9BGN - chains D and B of the 9 polymer chains in the assembly; structure by electron microscopy, 3.30 A resolution.

Chain D (and B):
Protein: gp77 major coat protein
Organism: Pseudomonas phage vB_PaeP_DEV
Notes: chain B of this document is another copy of the same molecule, construct and numbering; everything in this record applies to it too
UniProtKB: A0A2K8HRH4 (A0A2K8HRH4_9CAUD); numbering as in UniProt (aligned over 1-399)
Chain sequence (399 residues; numbered 1 to 399; the number before each row is that of its first residue):
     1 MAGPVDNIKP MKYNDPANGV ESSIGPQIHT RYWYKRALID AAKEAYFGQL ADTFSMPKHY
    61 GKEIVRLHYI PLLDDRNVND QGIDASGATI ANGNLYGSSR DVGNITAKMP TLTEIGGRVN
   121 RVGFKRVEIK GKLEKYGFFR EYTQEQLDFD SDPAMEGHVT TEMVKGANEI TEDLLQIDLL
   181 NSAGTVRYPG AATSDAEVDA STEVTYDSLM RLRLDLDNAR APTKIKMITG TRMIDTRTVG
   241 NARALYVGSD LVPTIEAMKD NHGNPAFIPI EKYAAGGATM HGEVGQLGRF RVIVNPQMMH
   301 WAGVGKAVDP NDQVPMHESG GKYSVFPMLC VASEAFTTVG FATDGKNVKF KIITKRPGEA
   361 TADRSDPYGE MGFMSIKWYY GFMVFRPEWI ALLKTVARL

Interface between chain D and chain B:
Residue-residue contacts - 6 pairs, chain D then chain B:
  A2(D) with T113(B)
  P4(D) with I115(B); G117(B)
  K12(D) with E114(B); I115(B)
  Y13(D) with E114(B), hydrogen bond (backbone-side chain)
Interface residues without a listed pair, chain D (6 interface residues in all): G3, D6
Interface residues without a listed pair, chain B (5 interface residues in all): S86

Summary:
6 residues of chain D face 5 of chain B across their interface; the contacts include 1 hydrogen bond. Its one
hydrogen-bonded contact is Y13(D)-E114(B).
Both chains are gp77 major coat protein (Pseudomonas phage vB_PaeP_DEV). Entry 9BGN (Pseudomonas phage DEV
5-fold vertex (major coat protein)) was determined by electron microscopy (same publication as 9COD, 9BGM,
9BGO and 8VXQ).
